PDB entry 4YE8 | X-ray diffraction, 3.30 A resolution | chain A

[Chain A]
Name: Glutamine--tRNA ligase
Organism: Homo sapiens
Notes: EC 6.1.1.18
Reference sequence: P47897 (SYQ_HUMAN); residues 1-775 here = UniProt positions 1-775
Chain sequence (776 residues; each row starts with the number of its first residue; numbering starts at 0):
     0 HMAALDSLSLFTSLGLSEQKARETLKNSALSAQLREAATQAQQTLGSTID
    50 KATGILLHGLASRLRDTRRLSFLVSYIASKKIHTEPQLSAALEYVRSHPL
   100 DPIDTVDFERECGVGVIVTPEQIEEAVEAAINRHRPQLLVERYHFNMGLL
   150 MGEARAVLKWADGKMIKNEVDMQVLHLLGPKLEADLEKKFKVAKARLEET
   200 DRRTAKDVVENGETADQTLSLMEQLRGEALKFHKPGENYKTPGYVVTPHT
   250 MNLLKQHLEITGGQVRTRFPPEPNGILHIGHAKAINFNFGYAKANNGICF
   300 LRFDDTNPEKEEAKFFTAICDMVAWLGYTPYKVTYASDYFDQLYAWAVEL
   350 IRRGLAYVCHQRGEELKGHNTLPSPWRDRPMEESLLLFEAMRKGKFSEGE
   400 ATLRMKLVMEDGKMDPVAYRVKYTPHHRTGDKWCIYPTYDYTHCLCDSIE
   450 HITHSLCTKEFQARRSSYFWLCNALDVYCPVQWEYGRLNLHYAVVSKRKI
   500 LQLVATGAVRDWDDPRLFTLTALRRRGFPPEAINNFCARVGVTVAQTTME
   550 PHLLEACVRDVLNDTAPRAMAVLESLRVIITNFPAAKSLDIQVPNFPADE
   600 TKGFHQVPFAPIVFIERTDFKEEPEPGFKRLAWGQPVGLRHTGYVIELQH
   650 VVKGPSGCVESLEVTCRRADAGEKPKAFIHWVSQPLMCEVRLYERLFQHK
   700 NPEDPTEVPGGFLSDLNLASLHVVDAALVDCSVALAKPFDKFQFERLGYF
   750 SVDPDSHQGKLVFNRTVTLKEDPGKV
Unresolved in the structure: 183-216, 363-369, 459-461, 585-588, 625, 630-638, 669-673, 772-775
Differences from the reference sequence: expression tag (0); engineered mutation His-57 (Tyr in P47897)
What the authors report for this chain:
  - mutagenesis - G45V, H175A (60-fold): decreased catalytic activity
  - disease-associated variants - G45V: decreased catalytic activity
  - disease-associated variants - G45V, R403W, R515W: decreased stability
  - disease-associated variants - G45V, R515W: unchanged expression
  - disease-associated variants - R403W, R515W: abolished catalytic activity
  - mutagenesis - G45V: decreased stability
  - mutagenesis - R403W, R515W: abolished catalytic activity

[Overview]
The paper reports that G45V, R403W and R515W reduce stability; G45V and H175A reduce catalytic activity.
Chain A is Glutamine--tRNA ligase (Homo sapiens); the structure, The crystal structure of the Y57H mutant of
human GlnRS, was determined by X-ray diffraction, deposited together with 4YE6 and 4YE9.
